Entry 4K5B (X-ray diffraction, 1.85 A resolution); this record covers chains A and D.

# Chain A
Protein: Apoptosis regulator BCL-W
Organism: Escherichia coli
Chain sequence (169 residues; numbered 1 to 169; the number before each row is that of its first residue):
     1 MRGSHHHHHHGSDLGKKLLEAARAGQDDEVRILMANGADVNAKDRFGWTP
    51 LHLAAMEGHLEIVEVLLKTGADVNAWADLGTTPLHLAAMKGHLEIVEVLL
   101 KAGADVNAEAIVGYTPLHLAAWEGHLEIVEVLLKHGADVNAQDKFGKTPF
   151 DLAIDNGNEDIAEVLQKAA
Unresolved in the structure: 1-12, 169

# Chain D
Protein: Bcl-2-like protein 2
Organism: Bos taurus
Reference sequence: Q1RMX3 (B2CL2_BOVIN); residues 13-182 here correspond to UniProt positions 2-171 (UniProt number = residue number - 11)
Chain sequence (184 residues; numbered 1 to 184; the number before each row is that of its first residue):
     1 MRGSHHHHHHGSATPASAPDTRALVADFVGYKLRQKGYVCGAGPGEGPAA
    51 DPLHQAMRAAGDEFETRFRRTFSDLAAQLHVTPGSAQQRFTQVSDELFQG
   101 GPNWGRLVAFFVFGAALCAESVNKEMEVLVGQVQEWMVAYLETRLADWIH
   151 SSGGWAEFTALYGDGALEEARRLREGNWASVREA
Unresolved in the structure: 1-19, 164-184
Differences from the reference sequence: expression tag (1-12, 183-184); engineered mutation Val128 (Pro117 in Q1RMX3)
Curated features (UniProtKB/Swiss-Prot):
  - motif: Asp20 to Cys40 (BH4), Glu96 to Ala115 (BH1), Asp147 to Tyr162 (BH2)
  - modified residue: Ala13 (N-acetylalanine)

# Chain A / chain D interface
Residue-residue contacts (37):
  Arg23(A) with Glu63(D), salt bridge; Thr66(D); Arg67(D)
  Asp44(A) with Arg67(D), salt bridge
  Arg45(A) with Glu63(D); Tyr162(D), hydrogen bond (backbone-side chain)
  Phe46(A) with Ala60(D); Glu63(D); Phe64(D), hydrophobic; Arg67(D); Val108(D), hydrophobic; Tyr162(D), hydrophobic
  Trp48(A) with Arg67(D); Phe68(D), hydrophobic
  Asp78(A) with Asn103(D); Gly105(D); Arg106(D), hydrogen bond (backbone-side chain)
  Leu79(A) with Phe64(D), hydrophobic; Phe72(D), hydrophobic; Arg106(D); Ala109(D), hydrophobic
  Thr81(A) with Phe68(D)
  Met89(A) with Thr71(D)
  Ile111(A) with Phe68(D), hydrophobic; Thr71(D)
  Val112(A) with Leu75(D), hydrophobic; Glu96(D)
  Tyr114(A) with Leu75(D); Gln78(D), hydrogen bond
  Trp122(A) with Asp74(D), hydrogen bond; Gln78(D)
  Glu123(A) with Asp74(D)
  Lys144(A) with Glu96(D)
  Phe145(A) with Leu79(D), hydrophobic; Gln92(D); Val93(D), hydrophobic
  Leu152(A) with Gln78(D)
Other interface residues (no listed pair), chain A (21 interface residues in all): Leu53, Met56, Gly113, Asp143
Other interface residues (no listed pair), chain D (23 interface residues in all): Leu97, Leu161

# In short
21 residues of chain A and 23 residues of chain D are in contact, with 4 hydrogen bonds and 2 salt bridges.
Polar contacts include Arg23(A)-Glu63(D), Asp44(A)-Arg67(D) and Arg45(A)-Tyr162(D).
Here chain A is Apoptosis regulator BCL-W (Escherichia coli) and chain D is Bcl-2-like protein 2 (Bos taurus).
Entry 4K5B (Co-crystallization with conformation-specific designed ankyrin repeat proteins explains the
conformational flexibility of BCL-W) was determined by X-ray diffraction.
